7K61 - chains D and J of the 12 polymer chains in the assembly; structure by electron microscopy, 2.85 A resolution.

# Chain D
Name: Histone H2B type 1-J
From: Homo sapiens
Reference sequence: P06899 (H2B1J_HUMAN); residues 0-125 here correspond to UniProt positions 1-126 (UniProt number = residue number + 1)
Amino-acid sequence (126 residues; each row starts with the number of its first residue; numbering starts at 0):
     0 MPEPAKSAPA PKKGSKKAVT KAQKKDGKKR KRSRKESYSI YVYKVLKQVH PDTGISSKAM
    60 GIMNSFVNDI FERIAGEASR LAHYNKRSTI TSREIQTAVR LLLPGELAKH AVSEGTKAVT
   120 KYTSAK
Unresolved in the structure: 0-29, 125
Curated features (UniProtKB/Swiss-Prot):
  - modified residue: Pro1 (N-acetylproline), Glu2 (ADP-ribosyl glutamic acid), Lys5 (N6-(2-hydroxyisobutyryl)lysine), Ser6 (ADP-ribosylserine), Lys11 (N6-(beta-hydroxybutyryl)lysine), Lys12 (N6-(2-hydroxyisobutyryl)lysine), Ser14 (Phosphoserine), Lys15 (N6-acetyllysine), Lys16 (N6-(beta-hydroxybutyryl)lysine), Lys20 (N6-(2-hydroxyisobutyryl)lysine), Lys23 (N6-(2-hydroxyisobutyryl)lysine), Lys24 (N6-(2-hydroxyisobutyryl)lysine), Lys34 (N6-(2-hydroxyisobutyryl)lysine), Glu35 (PolyADP-ribosyl glutamic acid), Ser36 (Phosphoserine), Lys43 (N6-(2-hydroxyisobutyryl)lysine), Lys46 (N6-(2-hydroxyisobutyryl)lysine), Lys57 (N6,N6-dimethyllysine), Arg79 (Dimethylated arginine), Lys85 (N6,N6,N6-trimethyllysine) and 6 more in UniProt
  - glycosylation: Ser112 (O-linked (GlcNAc) serine)
  - cross-link (Glycyl lysine isopeptide (Lys-Gly)): Lys5 (interchain with G-Cter in SUMO2), Lys20 (interchain with G-Cter in SUMO2), Lys34 (interchain with G-Cter in ubiquitin), Lys120 (interchain with G-Cter in ubiquitin)

# Chain J
Molecule: 197-nt DNA strand
From: Homo sapiens
Sequence (197 nucleotides; each row starts with the number of its first residue):
     1 GGGGTGGTCG CTGTTCAATA CATGCACAGG ATGTATATAT CTGACACGTG CCTGGAGACT
    61 AGGGAGTAAT CCCCTTGGCG GTTAAAACGC GGGGGACAGC GCGTACGTGC GTTTAAGCGG
   121 TGCTAGAGCT GTCTACGACC AATTGAGCGG CCTCGGCACC GGGATTCTCC AGGGCGGCCG
   181 CGTATAGGGT CCAGCCC

# How chain D and chain J interact
Residue-residue contacts - 16 pairs, chain D then chain J:
  Arg31(D) - DG128(J)  phosphate contact
  Arg31(D) - DC129(J)  salt bridge to the phosphate
  Ser32(D) - DC129(J)  hydrogen bond to the phosphate
  Arg33(D) - DT53(J)  sugar contact
  Arg33(D) - DG54(J)  salt bridge to the phosphate
  Tyr42(D) - DA46(J)  hydrogen bond to the phosphate
  Tyr42(D) - DC47(J)  phosphate contact
  Gly53(D) - DA46(J)  phosphate contact
  Ile54(D) - DC45(J)  sugar contact
  Ile54(D) - DA46(J)  hydrogen bond to the phosphate
  Ser55(D) - DC45(J)  phosphate contact
  Ser56(D) - DC45(J)  hydrogen bond to the phosphate
  Arg86(D) - DA65(J)  phosphate contact
  Arg86(D) - DG66(J)  salt bridge to the phosphate
  Ser87(D) - DA65(J)  hydrogen bond to the phosphate
  Thr88(D) - DA65(J)  hydrogen bond to the phosphate
Interface residues without a listed pair, chain D (12 interface residues in all): Lys85
Interface residues without a listed pair, chain J (10 interface residues in all): DG64

# Summary
12 residues of chain D face 10 of chain J across their interface, with 6 hydrogen bonds and 3 salt bridges.
Polar contacts include Ser32(D)-DC129(J), Tyr42(D)-DA46(J) and Ile54(D)-DA46(J).
Here chain D is Histone H2B type 1-J and chain J is a 197-nt DNA strand, both from Homo sapiens. Entry 7K61
(Cryo-EM structure of 197bp nucleosome aided by scFv) was determined by electron microscopy (same publication
as 7K5X, 7K5Y, 7K60 and 7K63).
